8FPQ - chains A and B of the 3 polymer chains in the assembly; structure by X-ray diffraction, 2.50 A resolution.

Chain A:
Protein: Proprotein convertase subtilisin/kexin type 9
Organism: Homo sapiens
Notes: EC 3.4.21.-
Reference sequence: Q8NBP7 (PCSK9_HUMAN); residue numbers follow UniProt; this construct covers 61-152
Amino-acid sequence (92 residues; numbered 61 to 152; the number before each row is that of its first residue):
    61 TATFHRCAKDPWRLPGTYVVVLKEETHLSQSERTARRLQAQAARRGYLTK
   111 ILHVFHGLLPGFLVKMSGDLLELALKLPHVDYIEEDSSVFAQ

Chain B:
Protein: Proprotein convertase subtilisin/kexin type 9
Organism: Homo sapiens
Notes: EC 3.4.21.-
Reference sequence: Q8NBP7 (PCSK9_HUMAN); numbering as in UniProt (aligned over 153-682)
Amino-acid sequence (530 residues; row label = number of the first residue in the row):
   153 SIPWNLERITPPRYRADEYQPPDGGSLVEVYLLDTSIQSDHREIEGRVMV
   203 TDFENVPEEDGTRFHRQASKCDSHGTHLAGVVSGRDAGVAKGASMRSLRV
   253 LNCQGKGTVSGTLIGLEFIRKSQLVQPVGPLVVLLPLAGGYSRVLNAACQ
   303 RLARAGVVLVTAAGNFRDDACLYSPASAPEVITVGATNAQDQPVTLGTLG
   353 TNFGRCVDLFAPGEDIIGASSDCSTCFVSQSGTSQAAAHVAGIAAMMLSA
   403 EPELTLAELRQRLIHFSAKDVINEAWFPEDQRVLTPNLVAALPPSTHGAG
   453 WQLFCRTVWSAHSGPTRMATAIARCAPDEELLSCSSFSRSGKRRGERMEA
   503 QGGKLVCRAHNAFGGEGVYAIARCCLLPQANCSVHTAPPAEASMGTRVHC
   553 HQQGHVLTGCSSHWEVEDLGTHKPPVLRPRGQPNQCVGHREASIHASCCH
   603 APGLECKVKEHGIPAPQEQVTVACEEGWTLTGCSALPGTSHVLGAYAVDN
   653 TCVVRSRDVSTTGSTSEGAVTAVAICCRSR
Unresolved in the structure: 168-177, 213-219, 448-453, 516, 542-547, 571-583, 592, 616-618, 660-670
Disulfide bonds: Cys223-Cys255, Cys323-Cys358, Cys375-Cys378, Cys457-Cys527, Cys477-Cys526, Cys486-Cys509, Cys534-Cys601, Cys552-Cys600, Cys562-Cys588, Cys608-Cys679, Cys626-Cys678, Cys635-Cys654
Sequence notes: conflict Ile474 (Val in Q8NBP7)
Ion coordination: Ca2+: Val333, Thr335, Cys358, Asp360

Interface between chain A and chain B:
Contacting residue pairs - 64 pairs, chain A then chain B:
  Thr63(A) with Arg295(B), hydrogen bond
  His65(A) with Arg295(B), hydrogen bond
  Trp72(A) with Gly291(B); Gly292(B); Phe318(B), hydrophobic; Tyr325(B), hydrophobic
  Leu74(A) with Thr260(B)
  Val79(A) with Leu265(B), hydrophobic; Val296(B), hydrophobic
  Val81(A) with Val296(B), hydrophobic
  Glu84(A) with Arg303(B), salt bridge
  His113(A) with Ile266(B); Glu269(B), salt bridge
  Phe115(A) with Leu265(B), hydrophobic; Ile266(B), hydrophobic; Glu269(B)
  His116(A) with Glu269(B), hydrogen bond (backbone-side chain); Lys273(B)
  Leu118(A) with Leu268(B); Ala300(B); Arg303(B), hydrogen bond (backbone-side chain); Leu304(B)
  Leu119(A) with Val296(B); Ala300(B); Arg303(B)
  Leu123(A) with Ser262(B)
  Tyr142(A) with Arg295(B); Val296(B); Ala299(B)
  Glu144(A) with Ser294(B), hydrogen bond; Arg295(B), hydrogen bond (side chain-backbone); Val296(B), hydrogen bond (side chain-backbone)
  Asp146(A) with Thr260(B); Val261(B), hydrogen bond (side chain-backbone); Ser262(B), hydrogen bond
  Ser147(A) with Thr260(B); Val261(B), hydrogen bond (backbone-backbone)
  Ser148(A) with Lys258(B), hydrogen bond; Gly259(B); Gly291(B)
  Val149(A) with Leu253(B), hydrophobic; Lys258(B); Gly259(B), hydrogen bond (backbone-backbone); Thr260(B); Thr264(B); Ala290(B)
  Phe150(A) with Gly257(B); Leu289(B); Ala290(B), hydrogen bond (backbone-backbone)
  Ala151(A) with His226(B); Leu253(B), hydrophobic; Gly257(B), hydrogen bond (backbone-backbone); Pro288(B)
  Gln152(A) with His226(B), hydrogen bond (backbone-side chain); Pro288(B), hydrogen bond (backbone-backbone); Leu289(B); Ala290(B); Ala314(B); Gly316(B); Asn317(B), hydrogen bond (side chain-backbone); Phe318(B); Gly384(B); Thr385(B), hydrogen bond (backbone-backbone); Ser386(B), hydrogen bond (backbone-side chain)
Other interface residues (no listed pair), chain A (26 interface residues in all): Cys67, Val114, Gly117, Asp141
Other interface residues (no listed pair), chain B (36 interface residues in all): Arg272, Gln387

Overview:
26 residues of chain A and 36 residues of chain B are in contact; the contacts include 19 hydrogen bonds and 2
salt bridges. Polar pairs include Glu84(A)-Arg303(B), His113(A)-Glu269(B) and Thr63(A)-Arg295(B). Val333(B),
Thr335(B), Cys358(B) and Asp360(B) coordinate Ca2+.
Here chain A is Proprotein convertase subtilisin/kexin type 9 and chain B is Proprotein convertase
subtilisin/kexin type 9, both from Homo sapiens. Entry 8FPQ (PCSK9 in complex with an inhibitor) was
determined by X-ray diffraction (same publication as 8FPO, 8FVL, 8FVM, 8FVN, 8FVO, 8FVP and 8FVQ).
